5C4X - chains B and R of the 15 polymer chains in the assembly; structure by X-ray diffraction, 4.00 A resolution.

== Chain B ==
Name: DNA-directed RNA polymerase II subunit RPB2
From: Saccharomyces cerevisiae (strain ATCC 204508 / S288c)
Notes: EC 2.7.7.6
UniProtKB: P08518 (RPB2_YEAST); residues 1-1224 here = UniProt positions 1-1224
Sequence (1224 residues; row label = number of the first residue in the row):
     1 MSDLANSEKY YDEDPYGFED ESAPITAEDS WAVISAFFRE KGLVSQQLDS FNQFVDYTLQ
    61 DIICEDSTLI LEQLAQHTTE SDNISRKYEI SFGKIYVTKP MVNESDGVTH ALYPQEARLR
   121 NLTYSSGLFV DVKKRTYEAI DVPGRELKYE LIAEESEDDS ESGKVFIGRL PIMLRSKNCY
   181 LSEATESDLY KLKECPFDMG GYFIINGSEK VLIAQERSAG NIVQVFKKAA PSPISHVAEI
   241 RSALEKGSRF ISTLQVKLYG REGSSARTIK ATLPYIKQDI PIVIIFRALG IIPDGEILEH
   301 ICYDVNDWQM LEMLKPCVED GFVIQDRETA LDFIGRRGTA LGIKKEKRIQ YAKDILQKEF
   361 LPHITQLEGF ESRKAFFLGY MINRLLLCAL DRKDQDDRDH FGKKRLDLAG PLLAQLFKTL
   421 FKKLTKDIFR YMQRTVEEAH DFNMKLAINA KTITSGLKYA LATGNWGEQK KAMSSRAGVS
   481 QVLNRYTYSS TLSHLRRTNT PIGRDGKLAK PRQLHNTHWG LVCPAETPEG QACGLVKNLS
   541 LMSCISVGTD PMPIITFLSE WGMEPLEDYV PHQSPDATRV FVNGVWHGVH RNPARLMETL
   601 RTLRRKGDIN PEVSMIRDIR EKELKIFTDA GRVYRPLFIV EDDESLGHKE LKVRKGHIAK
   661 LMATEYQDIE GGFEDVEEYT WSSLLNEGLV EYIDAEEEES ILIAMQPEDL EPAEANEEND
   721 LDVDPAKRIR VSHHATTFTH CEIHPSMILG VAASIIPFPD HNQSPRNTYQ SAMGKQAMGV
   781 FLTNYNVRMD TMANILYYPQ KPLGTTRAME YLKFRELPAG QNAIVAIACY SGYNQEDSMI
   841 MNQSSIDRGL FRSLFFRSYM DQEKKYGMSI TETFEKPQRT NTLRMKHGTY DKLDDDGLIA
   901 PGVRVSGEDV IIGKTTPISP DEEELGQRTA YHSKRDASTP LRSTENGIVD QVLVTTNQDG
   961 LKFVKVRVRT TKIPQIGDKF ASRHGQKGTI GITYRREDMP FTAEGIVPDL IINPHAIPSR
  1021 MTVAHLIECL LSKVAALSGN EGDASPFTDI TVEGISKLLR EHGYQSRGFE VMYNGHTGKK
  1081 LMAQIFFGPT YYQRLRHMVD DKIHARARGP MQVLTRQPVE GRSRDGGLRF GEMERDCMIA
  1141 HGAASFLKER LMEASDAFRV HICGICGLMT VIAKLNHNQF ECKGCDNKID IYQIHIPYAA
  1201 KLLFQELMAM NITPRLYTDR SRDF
Disordered / not traced: 1-19, 153-158, 262-263, 270, 669-677, 715-725, 731-734
Bound ions: Zn2+: Cys-1163, Cys-1166, Cys-1182, Cys-1185
Reported in the primary citation:
  - binding site for Non-template strand DNA: Gly-867

== Chain R ==
Molecule: 9-nt RNA strand
Sequence (9 nucleotides; row label = number of the first residue in the row):
     2 UCGAGAGGA

== Chain B / chain R interface ==
Contacting residue pairs (12; chain B residue first):
  Ala-477(B) / A5(R)  sugar contact
  Ala-477(B) / G6(R)  sugar contact
  Gln-481(B) / A7(R)  hydrogen bond to the phosphate
  Arg-497(B) / G8(R)  salt bridge to the phosphate
  Gln-776(B) / G8(R)  hydrogen bond to the phosphate
  Gln-776(B) / G9(R)  sugar contact
  Lys-979(B) / G9(R)  hydrogen bond to the phosphate
  Lys-979(B) / A10(R)  salt bridge to the phosphate
  Lys-987(B) / A10(R)  salt bridge to the phosphate
  His-1097(B) / G9(R)  sugar contact
  Gln-1112(B) / U2(R)  phosphate contact
  Val-1113(B) / U2(R)  phosphate contact
Also at the interface, not in a pair above, chain B (12 interface residues in all): Gln-531, Ala-772, Arg-1124

== In short ==
12 residues of chain B and 7 residues of chain R are in contact; the contacts include 3 hydrogen bonds and 3
salt bridges. Polar pairs include Gln-481(B)/A7(R), Gln-776(B)/G8(R) and Lys-979(B)/G9(R). Cys-1163(B),
Cys-1166(B), Cys-1182(B) and Cys-1185(B) form the Zn2+ site. From the paper: a binding site for Non-template
strand DNA at Gly-867(B).
Chain B is DNA-directed RNA polymerase II subunit RPB2 (Saccharomyces cerevisiae (strain ATCC 204508 / S288c))
and chain R is a 9-nt RNA strand; the structure, Crystal structure of a transcribing RNA Polymerase II complex
reveals a complete transcription bubble, was determined by X-ray diffraction (same publication as 5C3E, 5C44,
5C4A and 5C4J).
